PDB entry 1GJI | X-ray diffraction, 2.85 A resolution | chains D and B of the 4 polymer chains in the assembly

== Chain D ==
Molecule: Il-2 cd28re DNA
Sequence (20 nucleotides; numbered 301 to 320; the number before each row is that of its first residue):
   301 TCTGGAATTT CTTTAAACCC

== Chain B ==
Molecule: C-rel proto-oncogene protein
From: Gallus gallus
Notes: fragment: Rel homology region
UniProt: P16236 (REL_CHICK); residue numbers follow UniProt; this construct covers 7-281
Amino-acid sequence (275 residues; row label = number of the first residue in the row):
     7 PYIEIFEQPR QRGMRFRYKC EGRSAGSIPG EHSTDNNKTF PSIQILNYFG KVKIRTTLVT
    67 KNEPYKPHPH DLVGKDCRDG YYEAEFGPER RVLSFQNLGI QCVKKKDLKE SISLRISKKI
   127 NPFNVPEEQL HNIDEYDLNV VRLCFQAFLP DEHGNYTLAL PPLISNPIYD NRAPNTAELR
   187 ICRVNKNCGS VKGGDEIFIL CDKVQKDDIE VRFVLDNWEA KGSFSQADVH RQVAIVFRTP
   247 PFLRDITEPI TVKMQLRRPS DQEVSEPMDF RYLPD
From the paper describing this entry:
  - binding site for Il-2 cd28re DNA: Arg21, Arg23, Tyr24, Cys26, Glu27, Lys110, Arg178, Lys209
  - specificity-determining residues: Gln268 (proposed by the authors, not directly observed)

== Interface between chain D and chain B ==
Contacting residue pairs (28; chain D residue first):
  DC302(D) - Ser30(B)  hydrogen bond to the phosphate
  DT303(D) - Arg23(B)  base contact
  DT303(D) - Gly32(B)  phosphate contact
  DT303(D) - Ser33(B)  phosphate contact
  DG304(D) - Arg21(B)  base contact
  DG304(D) - Arg23(B)  hydrogen bond to the base
  DG305(D) - Arg21(B)  hydrogen bond to the base
  DG305(D) - Arg186(B)  salt bridge to the phosphate
  DG305(D) - Lys212(B)  hydrogen bond to the phosphate
  DG305(D) - Arg237(B)  salt bridge to the phosphate
  DA306(D) - Lys212(B)  salt bridge to the phosphate
  DA306(D) - Arg237(B)  phosphate contact
  DA306(D) - Gln238(B)  sugar contact
  DA307(D) - Pro180(B)  phosphate contact
  DA307(D) - Gln211(B)  phosphate contact
  DA307(D) - Gln238(B)  hydrogen bond to the phosphate
  DT308(D) - Tyr24(B)  sugar contact
  DT308(D) - Lys111(B)  salt bridge to the phosphate
  DT308(D) - Lys209(B)  base contact
  DT309(D) - Tyr24(B)  hydrogen bond to the phosphate
  DT309(D) - Lys110(B)  phosphate contact
  DT309(D) - Lys111(B)  hydrogen bond to the phosphate
  DT309(D) - Arg178(B)  base contact
  DT310(D) - Tyr24(B)  base contact
  DT310(D) - Cys26(B)  hydrogen bond to the phosphate
  DT310(D) - Lys110(B)  salt bridge to the phosphate
  DT310(D) - Arg178(B)  base contact
  DC311(D) - Glu27(B)  hydrogen bond to the base
Also at the interface, not in a pair above, chain D (12 interface residues in all): DA316, DA317
Also at the interface, not in a pair above, chain B (19 interface residues in all): Lys44

== In short ==
12 residues of chain D and 19 residues of chain B are in contact; the contacts include 9 hydrogen bonds and 5
salt bridges. Polar pairs include DG304(D)-Arg23(B), DG305(D)-Arg21(B) and DC311(D)-Glu27(B). From the paper:
a binding site for Il-2 cd28re DNA at Arg21(B), Arg23(B) and Tyr24(B) among others; the specificity
determinant Gln268(B).
Chain D is Il-2 cd28re DNA and chain B is C-rel proto-oncogene protein (Gallus gallus); the structure, Crystal
structure of c-Rel bound to DNA, was determined by X-ray diffraction.
